7MOQ - chains s and u of the 35 polymer chains in the assembly; structure by electron microscopy, 8.00 A resolution (low resolution: residue-level contacts below are approximate; hydrogen-bond / salt-bridge calls are withheld).

# Chain s
Protein: Tubulin alpha chain
From: Tetrahymena thermophila CU428
Reference sequence: P41351 (TBA_TETTH); residue numbers follow UniProt; this construct covers 1-449
Amino-acid sequence (449 residues; numbered 1 to 449; the number before each row is that of its first residue):
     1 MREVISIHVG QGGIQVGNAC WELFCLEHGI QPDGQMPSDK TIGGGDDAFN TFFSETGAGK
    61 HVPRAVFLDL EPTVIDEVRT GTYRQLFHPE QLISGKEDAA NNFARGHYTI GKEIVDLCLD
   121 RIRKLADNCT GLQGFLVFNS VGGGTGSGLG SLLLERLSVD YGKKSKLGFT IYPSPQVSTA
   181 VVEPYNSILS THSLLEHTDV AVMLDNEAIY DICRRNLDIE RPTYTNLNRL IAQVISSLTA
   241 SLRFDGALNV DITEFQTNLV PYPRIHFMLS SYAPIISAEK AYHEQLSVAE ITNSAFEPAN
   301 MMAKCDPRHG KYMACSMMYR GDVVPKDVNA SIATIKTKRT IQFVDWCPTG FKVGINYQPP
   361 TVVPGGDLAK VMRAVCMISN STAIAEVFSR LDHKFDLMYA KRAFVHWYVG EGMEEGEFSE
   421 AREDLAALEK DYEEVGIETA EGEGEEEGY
Unresolved in the structure: 38-47, 440-449
Ion coordination: Mg2+: Glu-71 (together with GTP)
Residues lining bound ligands:
  - GDP (guanosine-5'-diphosphate): Leu-248, Asp-251, Glu-254
  - GTP (guanosine-5'-triphosphate): Gly-10, Gln-11, Gly-12, Gln-15, Val-16, Asp-69, Leu-70, Glu-71, Asp-98, Ala-99, Ala-100, Asn-101, Ser-140, Gly-142, Gly-143, Gly-144, Thr-145, Gly-146, Ile-171, Thr-179, Glu-183, Asn-206, Tyr-224, Asn-228, Ile-231
Curated features (UniProtKB/Swiss-Prot):
  - active site: Glu-254
  - binding site (GTP): Gln-11, Glu-71, Ser-140, Gly-144, Thr-145, Thr-179, Asn-206, Asn-228
  - binding site (Mg(2+)): Glu-71
  - site: Tyr-449 (Involved in polymerization)
  - modified residue: Lys-40 (N6-acetyllysine)
  - mutagenesis: Lys-40 (K40R: Produces faster growing cells in medium with paclitaxel, a microtubule-stabilizing drug)

# Chain u
Protein: Tubulin beta chain
From: Tetrahymena thermophila CU428
Reference sequence: P41352 (TBB_TETTH); residue numbers follow UniProt; this construct covers 1-443
Amino-acid sequence (443 residues; row label = number of the first residue in the row):
     1 MREIVHIQGG QCGNQIGAKF WEVISDEHGI DPTGTYHGDS DLQLERINVY YNEATGGRYV
    61 PRAILMDLEP GTMDSVRAGP FGQLFRPDNF VFGQTGAGNN WAKGHYTEGA ELIDSVLDVV
   121 RKEAEGCDCL QGFQITHSLG GGTGSGMGTL LISKVREEYP DRIMETFSVV PSPKVSDTVV
   181 EPYNATLSVH QLVENADECM VIDNEALYDI CFRTLKLTTP TYGDLNHLVS AAMSGVTCCL
   241 RFPGQLNSDL RKLAVNLIPF PRLHFFMIGF APLTSRGSQQ YRALTVPELT QQMFDAKNMM
   301 CAADPRHGRY LTASALFRGR MSTKEVDEQM LNVQNKNSSY FVEWIPNNIK SSICDIPPKG
   361 LKMAVTFVGN STAIQEMFKR VAEQFTAMFR RKAFLHWYTG EGMDEMEFTE AESNMNDLVS
   421 EYQQYQDATA EEEGEFEEEE GEN
Unresolved in the structure: 38-47, 431-443
Residues lining bound ligands:
  - GDP (guanosine-5'-diphosphate): Gly-10, Gln-11, Cys-12, Gln-15, Ile-16, Asp-67, Glu-69, Asn-99, Ser-138, Gly-141, Gly-142, Thr-143, Gly-144, Ser-145, Asp-177, Glu-181, Asn-204, Tyr-222, Leu-225, Asn-226
  - GTP (guanosine-5'-triphosphate): Gln-245, Leu-246, Asn-247, Lys-252
Curated features (UniProtKB/Swiss-Prot):
  - binding site (GTP): Gln-11, Glu-69, Ser-138, Gly-142, Thr-143, Gly-144, Asn-204, Asn-226
  - binding site (Mg(2+)): Glu-69

# Interface between chain s and chain u
Residue-residue contacts - 82 pairs, chain s then chain u:
  Gln-11(s) / Gln-245(u)
  Gln-11(s) / Leu-246(u)
  Gln-11(s) / Asn-247(u)
  Glu-71(s) / Asn-247(u)
  Pro-72(s) / Arg-2(u)
  Thr-73(s) / Asn-247(u)
  Lys-96(s) / Arg-2(u)
  Lys-96(s) / Cys-129(u)
  Glu-97(s) / Arg-2(u)
  Asp-98(s) / Arg-2(u)
  Asp-98(s) / Asp-249(u)
  Asp-98(s) / Lys-252(u)
  Ala-100(s) / Arg-251(u)
  Ala-100(s) / Lys-252(u)
  Ala-100(s) / Val-255(u)
  Asn-101(s) / Lys-252(u)
  Asn-101(s) / Asn-256(u)
  Asn-102(s) / Val-255(u)
  Arg-105(s) / Arg-251(u)
  Gln-176(s) / Leu-331(u)
  Gln-176(s) / Gln-334(u)
  Val-177(s) / Asp-327(u)
  Val-177(s) / Met-330(u)
  Val-177(s) / Leu-331(u)
  Ser-178(s) / Met-330(u)
  Ser-178(s) / Asn-347(u)
  Ser-178(s) / Ile-349(u)
  Thr-179(s) / Leu-246(u)
  Thr-179(s) / Lys-350(u)
  Thr-179(s) / Ser-351(u)
  Ala-180(s) / Asn-256(u)
  Ala-180(s) / Asn-347(u)
  Ala-180(s) / Lys-350(u)
  Val-181(s) / Asn-256(u)
  Val-181(s) / Ile-345(u)
  Val-181(s) / Pro-346(u)
  Val-181(s) / Asn-347(u)
  Val-181(s) / Asn-348(u)
  Val-182(s) / Val-255(u)
  Val-182(s) / Asn-256(u)
  Pro-184(s) / Pro-346(u)
  Tyr-210(s) / Asp-327(u)
  Glu-220(s) / Lys-324(u)
  Arg-221(s) / Arg-320(u)
  Arg-221(s) / Ser-322(u)
  Pro-222(s) / Ser-322(u)
  Pro-222(s) / Lys-324(u)
  Thr-223(s) / Gln-245(u)
  Thr-223(s) / Arg-320(u)
  Thr-223(s) / Ser-322(u)
  Thr-223(s) / Thr-323(u)
  Tyr-224(s) / Gln-245(u)
  Tyr-224(s) / Leu-246(u)
  Tyr-224(s) / Thr-323(u)
  Thr-225(s) / Arg-320(u)
  Lys-394(s) / Pro-346(u)
  Leu-397(s) / Glu-343(u)
  Leu-397(s) / Trp-344(u)
  Leu-397(s) / Ile-345(u)
  Leu-397(s) / Pro-346(u)
  Met-398(s) / Pro-346(u)
  Lys-401(s) / Phe-260(u)
  Lys-401(s) / Trp-344(u)
  Lys-401(s) / Ala-428(u)
  Lys-401(s) / Thr-429(u)
  Lys-401(s) / Ala-430(u)
  Arg-402(s) / Pro-259(u)
  Arg-402(s) / Phe-260(u)
  Arg-402(s) / Tyr-425(u)
  Ala-403(s) / Pro-259(u)
  Ala-403(s) / Trp-344(u)
  Phe-404(s) / Val-255(u)
  Phe-404(s) / Ile-258(u)
  Phe-404(s) / Pro-259(u)
  Phe-404(s) / Ile-345(u)
  His-406(s) / Ile-258(u)
  His-406(s) / Pro-259(u)
  His-406(s) / Phe-260(u)
  His-406(s) / Pro-261(u)
  Trp-407(s) / Ala-254(u)
  Trp-407(s) / Val-255(u)
  Trp-407(s) / Ile-258(u)
Also at the interface, not in a pair above, chain s (38 interface residues in all): Val-74, Arg-214, Val-405
Also at the interface, not in a pair above, chain u (41 interface residues in all): Leu-240, Gly-244, Ser-248, Thr-312, Glu-325

# Overview
38 residues of chain s face 41 of chain u across their interface. GTP is bound between chain s and chain u.
Ligands of chain s: GDP. Bound to chain u: GDP.
Chain s is Tubulin alpha chain and chain u is Tubulin beta chain, both from Tetrahymena thermophila CU428; the
structure, The structure of the Tetrahymena thermophila outer dynein arm on doublet microtubule, was
determined by electron microscopy.
